6J4X - chains T and e of the 26 polymer chains in the assembly; structure by electron microscopy, 4.30 A resolution (low resolution: residue-level contacts below are approximate; hydrogen-bond / salt-bridge calls are withheld).

[Chain T]
Molecule: 198-nt DNA strand
Sequence (198 nucleotides; row label = number of the first residue in the row; numbers below 1 keep their minus sign (DA-72 is residue -72)):
   -72 ATCAGAATCC CGGTGCCGAG GCCGCTCAAT TGGTCGTAGA CAGCTCTAGC ACCGCTTAAA
   -12 CGCACGTACG CGCTGTCCCC CGCGTTTTAA CCGCCAAGGG GATTACACCC AAGACACCAG
    48 GCACGAGACA GAAAAAAACA ACGAAAACGG CCACCACCCA AACACACCAA ACACAAGAGC
   108 TAATTGACTG ACGTAAGC
Disordered / not traced: 55-125

[Chain e]
Name: Histone H3.3
From: Homo sapiens
Reference sequence: P84243 (H33_HUMAN); residues 0-135 here correspond to UniProt positions 1-136 (UniProt number = residue number + 1)
Sequence (139 residues; each row starts with the number of its first residue; numbers below 1 keep their minus sign (Gly-3 is residue -3)):
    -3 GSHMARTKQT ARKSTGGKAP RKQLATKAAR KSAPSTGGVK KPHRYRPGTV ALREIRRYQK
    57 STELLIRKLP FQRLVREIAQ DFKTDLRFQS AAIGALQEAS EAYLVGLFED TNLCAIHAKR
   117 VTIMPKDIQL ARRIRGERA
Disordered / not traced: -3 to 38
Sequence notes: expression tag (-3 to -1)
Curated features (UniProtKB/Swiss-Prot):
  - site: Ser31 (Interaction with ZMYND11)
  - modified residue: Arg2 (Asymmetric dimethylarginine), Thr3 (Phosphothreonine), Lys4 (Allysine), Gln5 (5-glutamyl dopamine), Thr6 (Phosphothreonine), Arg8 (Citrulline), Lys9 (N6,N6,N6-trimethyllysine), Ser10 (ADP-ribosylserine), Thr11 (Phosphothreonine), Lys14 (N6-(2-hydroxyisobutyryl)lysine), Arg17 (Asymmetric dimethylarginine), Lys18 (N6-(2-hydroxyisobutyryl)lysine), Lys23 (N6-(2-hydroxyisobutyryl)lysine), Arg26 (Citrulline), Lys27 (N6,N6,N6-trimethyllysine), Ser28 (ADP-ribosylserine), Ser31 (Phosphoserine), Lys36 (N6,N6,N6-trimethyllysine), Lys37 (N6-methyllysine), Tyr41 (Phosphotyrosine) and 9 more in UniProt
  - lipidation: Lys18 (N6-decanoyllysine)

[How chain T and chain e interact]
Pairs across the interface (15):
  DA-67(T) - Tyr41(e)
  DA-66(T) - Tyr41(e)
  DA-66(T) - Arg49(e)
  DT-65(T) - Arg49(e)
  DC8(T) - Pro43(e)
  DG9(T) - Arg40(e)
  DG9(T) - Pro43(e)
  DG9(T) - Gly44(e)
  DG9(T) - Thr45(e)
  DG9(T) - Val46(e)
  DG9(T) - Ala47(e)
  DC10(T) - Arg40(e)
  DC10(T) - Tyr41(e)
  DA17(T) - Leu65(e)
  DA17(T) - Arg69(e)
Interface residues without a listed pair, chain T (10 interface residues in all): DC-64, DC-2, DA16
Interface residues without a listed pair, chain e (14 interface residues in all): His39, Lys56, Pro66, Lys115

[In short]
Chain T and chain e form an interface of 10 and 14 residues respectively.
Here chain T is a 198-nt DNA strand and chain e is Histone H3.3 (Homo sapiens). Entry 6J4X (RNA polymerase II
elongation complex bound with Elf1 and Spt4/5, stalled at SHL(-1) of the nucleosome ...) was determined by
electron microscopy together with 6IR9, 6J4W, 6J4Y, 6J4Z, 6J50 and 6J51 from the same study.
